PDB entry 3AHA | X-ray diffraction, 1.70 A resolution | chains A and C of the 6 polymer chains in the assembly

[Chain A (and C)]
Molecule: Transmembrane protein gp41
Source organism: Human immunodeficiency virus 1
Notes: fragment: gp41 fragment N36; chain C of this document is another copy of the same molecule, construct and numbering; everything in this record applies to it too
UniProt: Q72502 (Q72502_9HIV1); residues 35-69 here correspond to UniProt positions 544-578 (UniProt number = residue number + 509)
Amino-acid sequence (38 residues; row label = number of the first residue in the row):
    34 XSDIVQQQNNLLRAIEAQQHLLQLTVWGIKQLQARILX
Modified positions: ACE (acetyl group) at position 34; NH2 (amino group) at position 71
Construct notes: acetylation (34); amidation (71)

[Chain A / chain C interface]
Contacting residue pairs (24):
  Ile37(A) - Ile37(C)  hydrophobic
  Ile37(A) - Gln41(C)  hydrogen bond (backbone-side chain)
  Gln40(A) - Gln41(C)
  Gln41(A) - Gln41(C)
  Leu44(A) - Gln41(C)
  Leu44(A) - Leu45(C)  hydrophobic
  Ile48(A) - Ile48(C)  hydrophobic
  Gln51(A) - Ile48(C)  hydrogen bond (side chain-backbone)
  Gln51(A) - Gln52(C)  hydrogen bond
  Gln51(A) - Leu55(C)
  Leu54(A) - Gln52(C)
  Leu55(A) - Leu55(C)  hydrophobic
  Thr58(A) - Thr58(C)
  Thr58(A) - Val59(C)
  Thr58(A) - Ile62(C)
  Ile62(A) - Ile62(C)  hydrophobic
  Leu65(A) - Ile62(C)
  Leu65(A) - Leu65(C)  hydrophobic
  Leu65(A) - Gln66(C)
  Leu65(A) - Ile69(C)
  Leu65(A) - Leu70(C)  hydrophobic
  Arg68(A) - Ile69(C)
  Arg68(A) - Leu70(C)
  Ile69(A) - Ile69(C)  hydrophobic
Also at the interface, not in a pair above, chain A (14 interface residues in all): Ala47
Also at the interface, not in a pair above, chain C (16 interface residues in all): Val38, Leu44, Gln51

[Overview]
14 residues of chain A face 16 of chain C across their interface; the contacts include 3 hydrogen bonds. Polar
pairs include Ile37(A)-Gln41(C), Gln51(A)-Ile48(C) and Gln51(A)-Gln52(C).
Chain A and chain C are both Transmembrane protein gp41 (Human immunodeficiency virus 1); the structure,
Crystal structure of the complex between gp41 fragments N36 and C34 mutant N126K/E137Q, was determined by
X-ray diffraction.
